PDB entry 4XTC | X-ray diffraction, 3.60 A resolution | chains M and Q of the 5 polymer chains in the assembly

== Chain M ==
Protein: AlgM1
Organism: Sphingomonas sp. A1
Notes: engineered mutation(s): 2-24 deletion mutant
UniProtKB: Q9KWT8 (Q9KWT8_SPHSX); numbering as in UniProt (aligned over 25-324)
Chain sequence (301 residues; row label = number of the first residue in the row; note: 23 numbers in that range are skipped by the numbering (no residue carries them; nothing is unmodelled there)):
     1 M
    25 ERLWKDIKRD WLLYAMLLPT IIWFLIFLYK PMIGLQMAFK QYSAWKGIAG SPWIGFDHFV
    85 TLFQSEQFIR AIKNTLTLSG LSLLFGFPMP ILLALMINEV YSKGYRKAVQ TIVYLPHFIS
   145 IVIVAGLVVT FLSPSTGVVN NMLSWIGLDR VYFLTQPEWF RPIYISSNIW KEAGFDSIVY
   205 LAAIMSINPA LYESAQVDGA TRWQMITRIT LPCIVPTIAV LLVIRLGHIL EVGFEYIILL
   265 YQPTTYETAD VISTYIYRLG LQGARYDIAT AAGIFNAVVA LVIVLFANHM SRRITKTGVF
Disordered / not traced: 1, 67-77, 324

== Chain Q ==
Protein: AlgQ2
Organism: Sphingomonas sp. A1
UniProtKB: Q9KWT5 (Q9KWT5_SPHSX); residues -23 to 492 here correspond to UniProt positions 1-516 (UniProt number = residue number + 24)
Chain sequence (516 residues; each row starts with the number of its first residue; numbers below 1 keep their minus sign (Met-23 is residue -23)):
   -23 MKKMMLSVAA VATLMAFAAP VATAKEATWV TDKPLTLKIH MHFRDKWVWD ENWPVAKESF
    37 RLTNVKLQSV ANKAATNSQE QFNLMMASGD LPDVVGGDNL KDKFIQYGQE GAFVPLNKLI
    97 DQYAPHIKAF FKSHPEVERA IKAPDGNIYF IPYVPDGVVA RGYFIREDWL KKLNLKPPQN
   157 IDELYTVLKA FKEKDPNGNG KADEVPFIDR HPDEVFRLVN FWGARSSGSD NYMDFYIDNG
   217 RVKHPWAETA FRDGMKHVAQ WYKEGLIDKE IFTRKARARE QMFGGNLGGF THDWFASTMT
   277 FNEGLAKTVP GFKLIPIAPP TNSKGQRWEE DSRQKVRPDG WAITVKNKNP VETIKFFDFY
   337 FSRPGRDISN FGVPGVTYDI KNGKAVFKDS VLKSPQPVNN QLYDMGAQIP IGFWQDYDYE
   397 RQWTTPEAQA GIDMYVKGKY VMPGFEGVNM TREERAIYDK YWADVRTYMY EMGQAWVMGT
   457 KDVDKTWDEY QRQLKLRGLY QVLQMMQQAY DRQYKN
Disordered / not traced: -23 to 0
Ligand contacts: beta-D-mannopyranuronic acid (BEM): Arg20, Asp21, Lys22, Asn53, Gln55, Asp74, Asn75, Tyr129, Arg137, Arg186, His187, Asp189, Tyr208, Trp270, Ala272, Ser273, Arg313, Asn375, Tyr379, Gln391, Tyr395, Glu396, Trp399, Arg442, Thr443, Tyr446
What the authors report for this chain:
  - binding site for beta-D-mannopyranuronic acid: Arg20, Asp21, Lys22, Asn53, Asp74, Asn75, Tyr129, Arg186, His187, Trp270, Ser273, Arg313, Tyr379, Tyr395, Glu396, Trp399, Arg442, Thr443, Tyr446

== How chain M and chain Q interact ==
Residue-residue contacts (12; chain M residue first):
  Glu90(M) with Gln469(Q), hydrogen bond
  Pro158(M) with Glu246(Q)
  Tyr176(M) with Lys245(Q); Thr249(Q), hydrogen bond
  Thr179(M) with Met454(Q), hydrogen bond
  Pro267(M) with Gln450(Q)
  Thr268(M) with Gln450(Q); Met454(Q)
  Tyr270(M) with Glu447(Q)
  Leu285(M) with Leu60(Q)
  Gln286(M) with Glu56(Q), hydrogen bond; Leu60(Q)
Interface residues without a listed pair, chain M (15 interface residues in all): Thr160, Arg174, Gln266, Glu271, Tyr281, Ala288
Interface residues without a listed pair, chain Q (14 interface residues in all): Ala63, Tyr238, Ala451, Thr456, Lys457

== Summary ==
15 residues of chain M face 14 of chain Q across their interface; the contacts include 4 hydrogen bonds. Polar
pairs include Glu90(M)-Gln469(Q), Tyr176(M)-Thr249(Q) and Thr179(M)-Met454(Q). Chain Q binds
beta-D-mannopyranuronic acid. From the paper: a binding site for beta-D-mannopyranuronic acid at Arg20(Q),
Asp21(Q) and Lys22(Q) among others.
Here chain M is AlgM1 and chain Q is AlgQ2, both from Sphingomonas sp. A1. Entry 4XTC (Crystal structure of
bacterial alginate ABC transporter in complex with alginate pentasaccharide-bound periplasmic protein) was
determined by X-ray diffraction (same publication as 5H6U, 5H71 and 4XIG).
